PDB entry 7R5V | electron microscopy, 4.55 A resolution (low resolution: residue-level contacts below are approximate; hydrogen-bond / salt-bridge calls are withheld) | chains H and K of the 13 polymer chains in the assembly

Chain H:
Protein: Centromere protein H
From: Homo sapiens
Reference sequence: Q9H3R5 (CENPH_HUMAN); numbering as in UniProt (aligned over 1-247)
Amino-acid sequence (247 residues; each row starts with the number of its first residue):
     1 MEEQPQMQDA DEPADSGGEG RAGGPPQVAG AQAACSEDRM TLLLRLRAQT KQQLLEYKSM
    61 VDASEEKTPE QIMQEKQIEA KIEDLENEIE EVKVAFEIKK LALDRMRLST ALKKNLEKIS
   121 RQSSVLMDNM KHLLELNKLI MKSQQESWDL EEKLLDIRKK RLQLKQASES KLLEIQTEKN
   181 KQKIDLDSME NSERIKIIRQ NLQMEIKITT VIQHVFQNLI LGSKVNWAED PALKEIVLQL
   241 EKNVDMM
Unresolved in the structure: 1-39, 66-77, 116-123, 184-247

Chain K:
Protein: Centromere protein K
From: Homo sapiens
Reference sequence: Q9BS16 (CENPK_HUMAN); residue numbers follow UniProt; this construct covers 1-269
Amino-acid sequence (269 residues; row label = number of the first residue in the row):
     1 MNQEDLDPDS TTDVGDVTNT EEELIRECEE MWKDMEECQN KLSLIGTETL TDSNAQLSLL
    61 IMQVKCLTAE LSQWQKKTPE TIPLTEDVLI TLGKEEFQKL RQDLEMVLST KESKNEKLKE
   121 DLEREQRWLD EQQQIMESLN VLHSELKNKV ETFSESRIFN ELKTKMLNIK EYKEKLLSTL
   181 GEFLEDHFPL PDRSVKKKKK NIQESSVNLI TLHEMLEILI NRLFDVPHDP YVKISDSFWP
   241 PYVELLLRNG IALRHPEDPT RIRLEAFHQ
Unresolved in the structure: 1-18, 78-83, 151-269

How chain H and chain K interact:
Residue-residue contacts (76):
  Met-40(H) / Glu-21(K)
  Leu-43(H) / Glu-21(K)
  Arg-47(H) / Leu-24(K)
  Arg-47(H) / Glu-27(K)
  Arg-47(H) / Cys-28(K)
  Arg-47(H) / Met-31(K)
  Thr-50(H) / Met-31(K)
  Thr-50(H) / Trp-32(K)
  Lys-51(H) / Lys-77(K)
  Leu-54(H) / Asp-34(K)
  Leu-55(H) / Gln-73(K)
  Leu-55(H) / Trp-74(K)
  Leu-55(H) / Lys-77(K)
  Tyr-57(H) / Met-35(K)
  Tyr-57(H) / Cys-38(K)
  Lys-58(H) / Cys-38(K)
  Lys-58(H) / Gln-73(K)
  Ser-59(H) / Cys-66(K)
  Ser-59(H) / Ala-69(K)
  Ser-59(H) / Glu-70(K)
  Met-60(H) / Leu-42(K)
  Met-60(H) / Cys-66(K)
  Val-61(H) / Cys-38(K)
  Val-61(H) / Lys-41(K)
  Val-61(H) / Leu-42(K)
  Asp-62(H) / Ala-69(K)
  Asp-62(H) / Ser-72(K)
  Ala-63(H) / Lys-65(K)
  Ala-63(H) / Cys-66(K)
  Ala-63(H) / Ala-69(K)
  Ser-64(H) / Ile-45(K)
  Ile-82(H) / Val-64(K)
  Ile-82(H) / Leu-67(K)
  Leu-85(H) / Val-64(K)
  Leu-85(H) / Leu-67(K)
  Ile-89(H) / Leu-67(K)
  Ile-89(H) / Glu-70(K)
  Ile-89(H) / Leu-71(K)
  Lys-93(H) / Trp-74(K)
  Phe-96(H) / Trp-74(K)
  Phe-96(H) / Lys-77(K)
  Arg-107(H) / Leu-84(K)
  Leu-108(H) / Leu-89(K)
  Ala-111(H) / Glu-86(K)
  Ala-111(H) / Leu-89(K)
  Lys-114(H) / Glu-86(K)
  Asp-128(H) / Arg-101(K)
  Asn-129(H) / Arg-101(K)
  His-132(H) / Arg-101(K)
  Leu-136(H) / Leu-108(K)
  Leu-139(H) / Leu-108(K)
  Leu-139(H) / Glu-112(K)
  Ile-140(H) / Leu-108(K)
  Ser-143(H) / Lys-111(K)
  Ser-143(H) / Lys-114(K)
  Ser-143(H) / Asn-115(K)
  Glu-146(H) / Asn-115(K)
  Glu-146(H) / Lys-119(K)
  Ser-147(H) / Lys-114(K)
  Leu-150(H) / Leu-118(K)
  Leu-150(H) / Leu-122(K)
  Lys-153(H) / Leu-122(K)
  Leu-154(H) / Leu-118(K)
  Ile-157(H) / Glu-125(K)
  Arg-158(H) / Glu-125(K)
  Arg-161(H) / Glu-125(K)
  Arg-161(H) / Trp-128(K)
  Leu-164(H) / Gln-132(K)
  Leu-164(H) / Met-136(K)
  Ser-168(H) / Met-136(K)
  Lys-171(H) / Leu-139(K)
  Lys-171(H) / Asn-140(K)
  Lys-171(H) / His-143(K)
  Ile-175(H) / His-143(K)
  Glu-178(H) / His-143(K)
  Glu-178(H) / Lys-147(K)
Interface residues without a listed pair, chain H (48 interface residues in all): Glu-65, Val-92, Leu-112, Gln-144
Interface residues without a listed pair, chain K (51 interface residues in all): Ile-25, Leu-60, Thr-68, Gln-75, Ile-90, Phe-97, Leu-104, Leu-146

In short:
The interface between chain H and chain K involves 48 residues on one side and 51 on the other.
Chain H is Centromere protein H and chain K is Centromere protein K, both from Homo sapiens; the structure,
Structure of the human CCAN CENP-A alpha-satellite complex, was determined by electron microscopy, deposited
together with 7PB4, 7PB8, 7PII, 7PKN, 7R5R, 7R5S, 7YWX and 7YYH.
